7FIZ - chains B and E of the 7 polymer chains in the assembly; structure by electron microscopy, 3.28 A resolution.

[Chain B (and E)]
Molecule: Lon protease
Organism: Meiothermus taiwanensis
Notes: EC 3.4.21.53; chain E of this document is another copy of the same molecule, construct and numbering; everything in this record applies to it too
UniProtKB: A0A059VAZ3 (A0A059VAZ3_9DEIN); numbering as in UniProt (aligned over 1-793)
Sequence (806 residues; numbered 1 to 806; the number before each row is that of its first residue):
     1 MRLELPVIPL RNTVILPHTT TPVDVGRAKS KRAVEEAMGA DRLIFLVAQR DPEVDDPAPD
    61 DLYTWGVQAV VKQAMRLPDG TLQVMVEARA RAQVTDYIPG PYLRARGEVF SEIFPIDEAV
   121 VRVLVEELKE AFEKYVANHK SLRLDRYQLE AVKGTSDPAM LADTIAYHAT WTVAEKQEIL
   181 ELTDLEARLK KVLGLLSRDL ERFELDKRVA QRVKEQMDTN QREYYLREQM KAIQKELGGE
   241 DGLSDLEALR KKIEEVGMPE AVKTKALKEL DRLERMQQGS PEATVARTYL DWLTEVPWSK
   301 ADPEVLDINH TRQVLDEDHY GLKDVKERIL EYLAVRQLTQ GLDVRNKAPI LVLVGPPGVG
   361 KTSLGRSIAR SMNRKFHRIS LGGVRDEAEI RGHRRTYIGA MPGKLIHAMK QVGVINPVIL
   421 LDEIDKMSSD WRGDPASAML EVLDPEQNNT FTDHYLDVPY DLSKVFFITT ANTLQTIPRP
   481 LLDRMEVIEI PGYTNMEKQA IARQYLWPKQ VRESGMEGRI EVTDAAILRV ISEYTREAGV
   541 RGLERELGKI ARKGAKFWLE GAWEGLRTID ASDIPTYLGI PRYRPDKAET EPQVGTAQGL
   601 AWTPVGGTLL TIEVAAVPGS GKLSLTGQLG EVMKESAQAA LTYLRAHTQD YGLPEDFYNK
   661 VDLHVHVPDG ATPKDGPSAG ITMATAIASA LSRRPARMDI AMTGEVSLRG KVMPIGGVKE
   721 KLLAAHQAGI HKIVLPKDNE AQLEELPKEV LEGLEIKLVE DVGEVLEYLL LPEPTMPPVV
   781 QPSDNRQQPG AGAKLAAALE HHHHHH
Disordered / not traced: 1, 781-806
Construct notes: expression tag (794-806)
Small-molecule neighbours:
  - ATP-gamma-S (AGS; phosphothiophosphoric acid-adenylate ester), molecule 1: D318, H319, Y320, P356, P357, G358, V359, G360, K361, T362, S363, D422, E423, Y493, I501, Y505, V540, R541
  - ATP-gamma-S (AGS), molecule 2: E446, P480, R484
Reported in the primary citation:
  - catalytic residues: S678 (citing earlier work)

[Chain B / chain E interface]
Residue-residue contacts (14):
  K140(B) - K190(E)
  R143(B) - I116(E)
  R143(B) - D117(E)
  R143(B) - E186(E)  salt bridge
  D218(B) - R198(E)  salt bridge
  Q221(B) - E175(E)  hydrogen bond
  Q221(B) - R198(E)  hydrogen bond
  R222(B) - R198(E)
  R222(B) - E201(E)
  R222(B) - L205(E)
  Y225(B) - R198(E)
  Y225(B) - R202(E)
  Q229(B) - R202(E)
  R432(B) - I398(E)
Also at the interface, not in a pair above, chain B (14 interface residues in all): L144, D145, Y147, K214, M217, L226
Also at the interface, not in a pair above, chain E (14 interface residues in all): E118, V120, R122, K191

[Overview]
Chain B and chain E each contribute 14 residues to their interface; the contacts include 2 hydrogen bonds and
2 salt bridges. Polar pairs include R143(B)-E186(E), D218(B)-R198(E) and Q221(B)-E175(E). Bound to chain B:
ATP-gamma-S. From the paper: the catalytic residue S678(B).
Chain B and chain E are both Lon protease (Meiothermus taiwanensis); the structure, Processive cleavage of
substrate at individual proteolytic active sites of the Lon protease complex (conformation 3), was determined
by electron microscopy together with 7EV4, 7EV6, 7FID and 7FIE from the same study.
